1QA6 - chains C and A; structure by X-ray diffraction, 2.80 A resolution.

[Chain C]
Molecule: 58 nucleotide ribosomal RNA domain
Notes: fragment: nts 1051-1108 from e. coli 23s rrna; engineered mutation(s): U1061A
Sequence (58 nucleotides; row label = number of the first residue in the row):
   101 GCCAGGAUGU AGGCUUAGAA GCAGCCAUCA UUUAAAGAAA GCGUAAUAGC UCACUGGU
Ligand contacts:
  - Mg2+ (MG): A107, G121, A139, U151
  - osmium ion (OS): U131, U132, A136, G137

[Chain A]
Name: Ribosomal protein L11
Source organism: Geobacillus stearothermophilus
Notes: fragment: c-terminal domain of ribosomal protein l11
UniProt: P56210 (RL11_BACST); residues 6-72 here correspond to UniProt positions 63-129 (UniProt number = residue number + 57)
Chain sequence (67 residues; row label = number of the first residue in the row):
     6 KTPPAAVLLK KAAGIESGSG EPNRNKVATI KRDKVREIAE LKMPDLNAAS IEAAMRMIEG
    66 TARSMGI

[Chain C / chain A interface]
Residue-residue contacts - 48 pairs, chain C then chain A:
  U108(C) with Asp50(A), sugar contact; Asn52(A), base contact; Met62(A), base contact
  G109(C) with Lys6(A), salt bridge to the phosphate; Ala10(A), sugar contact; Lys47(A), phosphate contact; Asp50(A), sugar contact; Leu51(A), sugar contact; Met62(A), hydrogen bond to the base; Gly65(A), base contact; Thr66(A), hydrogen bond to the base
  U110(C) with Pro9(A), phosphate contact; Ala10(A), hydrogen bond to the phosphate; Lys47(A), salt bridge to the phosphate; Thr66(A), hydrogen bond to the base
  A111(C) with Lys6(A), salt bridge to the phosphate
  G112(C) with Glu26(A), base contact; Thr66(A), sugar contact; Ser69(A), hydrogen bond to the base
  G113(C) with Ala11(A), phosphate contact; Gly23(A), hydrogen bond to the phosphate; Ser24(A), hydrogen bond to the sugar; Glu26(A), base contact; Ser69(A), sugar contact; Met70(A), sugar contact
  C114(C) with Lys15(A), salt bridge to the phosphate; Ser22(A), phosphate contact; Gly23(A), hydrogen bond to the phosphate; Ser24(A), sugar contact
  C126(C) with Gly25(A), hydrogen bond to the sugar; Glu26(A), hydrogen bond to the sugar; Pro27(A), sugar contact
  A127(C) with Glu26(A), sugar contact; Pro27(A), phosphate contact
  U128(C) with Arg68(A), salt bridge to the phosphate
  C129(C) with Gly65(A), base contact; Arg68(A), phosphate contact
  A130(C) with Arg61(A), sugar contact; Met62(A), hydrogen bond to the sugar
  U131(C) with Asn52(A), hydrogen bond to the sugar; Ala53(A), sugar contact; Ala58(A), phosphate contact; Arg61(A), salt bridge to the phosphate; Met62(A), sugar contact
  U132(C) with Asn52(A), hydrogen bond to the sugar; Ala54(A), hydrogen bond to the phosphate; Ala58(A), phosphate contact
  A138(C) with Gly65(A), hydrogen bond to the base
Other interface residues (no listed pair), chain A (29 interface residues in all): Thr7, Glu21, Asn28, Ser55

[Overview]
15 residues of chain C and 29 residues of chain A are in contact; the contacts include 15 hydrogen bonds and 6
salt bridges. Polar pairs include G109(C)-Met62(A), G109(C)-Thr66(A) and U110(C)-Thr66(A). Chain C binds Mg2+
and osmium ion.
Here chain C is 58 nucleotide ribosomal RNA domain and chain A is Ribosomal protein L11 (Geobacillus
stearothermophilus). Entry 1QA6 (Crystal structure of a conserved ribosomal protein-RNA complex) was
determined by X-ray diffraction.
